Entry 5X2R (X-ray diffraction, 2.70 A resolution); this record covers chains A and C of the 4 polymer chains in the assembly.

[Chain A (and C)]
Molecule: Hemoglobin subunit alpha
From: Homo sapiens
Notes: chain C of this document is another copy of the same molecule, construct and numbering; everything in this record applies to it too
UniProt: P69905 (HBA_HUMAN); residues 1-141 here correspond to UniProt positions 2-142 (UniProt number = residue number + 1)
Amino-acid sequence (141 residues; numbered 1 to 141; the number before each row is that of its first residue):
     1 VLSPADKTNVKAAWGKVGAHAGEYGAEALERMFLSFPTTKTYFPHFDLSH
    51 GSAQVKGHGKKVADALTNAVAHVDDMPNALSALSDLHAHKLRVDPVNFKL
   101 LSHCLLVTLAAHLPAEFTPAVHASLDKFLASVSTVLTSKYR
Not modelled in the structure: 1
Bound ions: protoporphyrin IX containing ni(II) Ni near His-87 (its only coordinating residue here)
Small-molecule neighbours: protoporphyrin IX containing ni(II) (HNI): Met-32, Thr-39, Tyr-42, Phe-43, His-45, Phe-46, His-58, Lys-61, Val-62, Ala-65, Leu-83, Leu-86, His-87, Leu-91, Val-93, Asn-97, Phe-98, Leu-101, Leu-129, Val-132, Leu-136
Curated features (UniProtKB/Swiss-Prot):
  - binding site (O2): His-58
  - binding site (heme b): His-87
  - site: Thr-8, Asn-9 (Microbial infection: Cleavage), Lys-11 (Not glycated), Ala-13, Trp-14 (Microbial infection: Cleavage), Tyr-24, Gly-25 (Microbial infection: Cleavage), Leu-29, Glu-30 (Microbial infection: Cleavage), His-45, Phe-46 (Microbial infection: Cleavage), Asp-47, Leu-48 (Microbial infection: Cleavage), Ser-52, Ala-53 (Microbial infection: Cleavage), Val-55, Lys-56 (Microbial infection: Cleavage), Lys-56 (Not glycated), Gly-59, Lys-60 (Microbial infection: Cleavage), Lys-60 (Not glycated), Lys-90 (Not glycated), Leu-91, Arg-92 (Microbial infection: Cleavage), Lys-99 (Not glycated), Leu-106, Val-107 (Microbial infection: Cleavage), Thr-108, Leu-109 (Microbial infection: Cleavage), Val-121, His-122 (Microbial infection: Cleavage), Ser-133, Thr-134 (Microbial infection: Cleavage)
  - modified residue: Ser-3 (Phosphoserine), Lys-7 (N6-succinyllysine), Thr-8 (Phosphothreonine), Lys-11 (N6-succinyllysine), Lys-16 (N6-acetyllysine), Tyr-24 (Phosphotyrosine), Ser-35 (Phosphoserine), Lys-40 (N6-succinyllysine), Ser-49 (Phosphoserine), Ser-102 (Phosphoserine), Thr-108 (Phosphothreonine), Ser-124 (Phosphoserine), Ser-131 (Phosphoserine), Thr-134 (Phosphothreonine), Thr-137 (Phosphothreonine), Ser-138 (Phosphoserine)
  - glycosylation (N-linked (Glc) (glycation) lysine): Lys-7, Lys-16, Lys-40, Lys-61

[Interface between chain A and chain C]
Residue-residue contacts (4):
  Ala-123(A) / Arg-141(C)
  Lys-127(A) / Ser-138(C)  hydrogen bond (side chain-backbone)
  Lys-139(A) / Ser-3(C)
  Lys-139(A) / Pro-4(C)
Also at the interface, not in a pair above, chain A (5 interface residues in all): Asp-6, Ala-120

[Overview]
The interface between chain A and chain C involves 5 residues on one side and 4 on the other, with 1 hydrogen
bond. Its one hydrogen-bonded contact is Lys-127(A)/Ser-138(C). Ligands of chain A: protoporphyrin IX
containing ni(II).
Chain A and chain C are both Hemoglobin subunit alpha (Homo sapiens); the structure, Direct Observation of
Conformational Population Shifts in Hemoglobin: Crystal Structure of Half-Liganded Hemoglobin after Adding 10
..., was determined by X-ray diffraction, deposited together with 5X2S, 5X2U and 5X2T.
